Entry 4IJW (X-ray diffraction, 2.35 A resolution); this record covers chains A and B.

# Chain A (and B)
Protein: Corticosteroid 11-beta-dehydrogenase isozyme 1
Source organism: Homo sapiens
Notes: EC 1.1.1.146; chain B of this document is another copy of the same molecule, construct and numbering; everything in this record applies to it too
UniProt: P28845 (DHI1_HUMAN); residue numbers follow UniProt; this construct covers 24-292
Chain sequence (286 residues; numbered 7 to 292; the number before each row is that of its first residue):
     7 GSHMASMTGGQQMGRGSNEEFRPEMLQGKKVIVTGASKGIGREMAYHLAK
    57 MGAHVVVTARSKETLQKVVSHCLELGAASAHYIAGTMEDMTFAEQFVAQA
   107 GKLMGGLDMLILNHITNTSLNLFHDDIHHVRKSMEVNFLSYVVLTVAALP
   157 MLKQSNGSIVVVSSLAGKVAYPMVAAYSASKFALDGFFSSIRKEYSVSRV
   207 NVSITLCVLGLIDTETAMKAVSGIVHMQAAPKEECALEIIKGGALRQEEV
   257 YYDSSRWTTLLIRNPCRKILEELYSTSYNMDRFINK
Disordered / not traced: 7-25, 289-292 (chain B: 7-9, 289-292)
Sequence notes: expression tag (7-10, 12-23); engineered mutation Arg262 (Leu in P28845), Glu278 (Phe in P28845)
UniProt features mapped onto this chain:
  - active site: Tyr183 (Proton acceptor)
  - binding site (NADP(+)): Thr92, Met93, Asn119 to Ile121, Tyr183 to Lys187, Ile218 to Thr222
  - binding site (substrate): Ser170
  - glycosylation (N-linked (GlcNAc...) asparagine): Asn123, Asn162, Asn207
Small-molecule neighbours:
  - 1EQ (3-[1-(4-chlorophenyl)cyclopropyl]-8-cyclopropyl[1,2,4]triazolo[4,3-a]pyridine): Ile121, Thr124, Leu126, Ser170, Leu171, Ala172, Tyr177, Pro178, Met179, Val180, Tyr183, Leu215, Gly216, Leu217, Thr222, Ala223, Val227, Val231, Met233
  - NADP (NAP; NADP nicotinamide-adenine-dinucleotide phosphate): Gly41, Ala42, Ser43, Lys44, Gly45, Ile46, Gly47, Ala65, Arg66, Ser67, Gly91, Thr92, Met93, Glu94, Asn119, His120, Ile121, Thr122, Asn123, Val142, Tyr147, Val168, Ser169, Ser170, Tyr183, Lys187, Leu215, Gly216, Leu217, Ile218, Thr220, Thr222, Ala223
From the paper describing this entry:
  - binding site for 1EQ: Ser170, Tyr177, Tyr183

# Chain A / chain B interface
Residue-residue contacts - 134 pairs, chain A then chain B:
  Met96(A) with Arg137(B)
  Asn127(A) with Glu200(B)
  Leu128(A) with Glu200(B)
  Phe129(A) with Val148(B), hydrophobic; Val152(B), hydrophobic; Phe193(B), hydrophobic; Glu200(B), hydrogen bond (backbone-side chain)
  His130(A) with Val152(B)
  Asp131(A) with Val152(B)
  Ile133(A) with Leu145(B), hydrophobic; Val148(B), hydrophobic; Val149(B), hydrophobic
  Val136(A) with Phe144(B), hydrophobic; Phe193(B), hydrophobic
  Arg137(A) with Met96(B); Glu141(B), salt bridge; Leu145(B)
  Met140(A) with Met140(B), hydrophobic; Phe144(B), hydrophobic
  Glu141(A) with Arg137(B), salt bridge
  Phe144(A) with Val136(B), hydrophobic; Met140(B), hydrophobic; Ala185(B), hydrophobic
  Leu145(A) with Ile133(B), hydrophobic; Arg137(B)
  Val148(A) with Phe129(B), hydrophobic; Ile133(B), hydrophobic
  Val149(A) with Ile133(B), hydrophobic
  Val152(A) with Phe129(B), hydrophobic; His130(B); Asp131(B)
  Leu171(A) with Tyr280(B)
  Lys174(A) with Arg273(B)
  Val175(A) with Arg273(B); Leu276(B), hydrophobic; Glu277(B)
  Ala176(A) with Ser195(B); Lys199(B); Glu277(B), hydrogen bond (backbone-side chain)
  Tyr177(A) with Ser196(B), hydrogen bond (backbone-side chain); Tyr280(B); Tyr284(B)
  Pro178(A) with Ser196(B); Glu200(B); Tyr284(B)
  Met179(A) with Glu200(B), hydrogen bond (backbone-side chain); Met286(B), hydrophobic
  Val180(A) with Ser196(B)
  Ala181(A) with Phe193(B); Ser196(B), hydrogen bond (backbone-side chain); Ile197(B), hydrophobic
  Ser184(A) with Gly192(B)
  Ala185(A) with Phe144(B), hydrophobic; Ala189(B); Phe193(B), hydrophobic
  Phe188(A) with Phe188(B); Asp191(B); Gly192(B); Arg273(B)
  Ala189(A) with Ala185(B)
  Asp191(A) with Phe188(B)
  Gly192(A) with Ser184(B); Phe188(B)
  Phe193(A) with Phe129(B), hydrophobic; Ala181(B); Ala185(B), hydrophobic
  Ser195(A) with Ala176(B)
  Ser196(A) with Tyr177(B), hydrogen bond (side chain-backbone); Pro178(B); Val180(B); Ala181(B), hydrogen bond (side chain-backbone)
  Ile197(A) with Phe129(B), hydrophobic; Ala181(B), hydrophobic
  Lys199(A) with Ala176(B)
  Glu200(A) with Asn127(B); Leu128(B); Phe129(B), hydrogen bond (side chain-backbone); Pro178(B); Met179(B), hydrogen bond (side chain-backbone)
  Ser228(A) with Arg288(B)
  Gly229(A) with Asn285(B), hydrogen bond (backbone-side chain); Arg288(B), hydrogen bond (backbone-side chain)
  Ile230(A) with Ser283(B); Tyr284(B); Asn285(B), hydrogen bond (backbone-backbone); Arg288(B)
  Val231(A) with Ser283(B); Tyr284(B), hydrophobic
  His232(A) with Ser283(B), hydrogen bond (backbone-backbone); Asn285(B)
  Met233(A) with Tyr280(B), hydrophobic; Ser283(B); Tyr284(B), hydrophobic
  Asp259(A) with Tyr280(B), hydrogen bond
  Trp263(A) with Leu279(B), hydrophobic
  Thr264(A) with Leu276(B); Tyr280(B), hydrogen bond
  Leu267(A) with Cys272(B); Ile275(B), hydrophobic; Leu276(B), hydrophobic; Leu279(B), hydrophobic
  Ile268(A) with Leu276(B), hydrophobic
  Asn270(A) with Asn270(B)
  Cys272(A) with Leu267(B)
  Arg273(A) with Lys174(B); Val175(B); Phe188(B)
  Ile275(A) with Leu267(B), hydrophobic
  Leu276(A) with Val175(B), hydrophobic; Leu267(B), hydrophobic; Ile268(B), hydrophobic
  Glu277(A) with Val175(B); Ala176(B), hydrogen bond (side chain-backbone)
  Leu279(A) with Leu267(B), hydrophobic
  Tyr280(A) with Tyr177(B); Met233(B), hydrophobic; Asp259(B), hydrogen bond; Thr264(B), hydrogen bond
  Ser283(A) with Val231(B); His232(B), hydrogen bond (backbone-backbone); Met233(B)
  Tyr284(A) with Tyr177(B); Pro178(B); Ile230(B); Val231(B), hydrophobic; Met233(B), hydrophobic
  Asn285(A) with Gly229(B), hydrogen bond (side chain-backbone); Ile230(B), hydrogen bond (backbone-backbone); His232(B)
  Met286(A) with Pro178(B), hydrophobic; Met179(B), hydrophobic
  Arg288(A) with Ser228(B); Gly229(B), hydrogen bond (side chain-backbone); Ile230(B)
Interface residues without a listed pair, chain A (63 interface residues in all): Ala182, Arg269
Interface residues without a listed pair, chain B (62 interface residues in all): Leu171, Ala182, Ser261

# In short
63 residues of chain A and 62 residues of chain B are in contact; the contacts include 22 hydrogen bonds and 2
salt bridges. Polar contacts include Arg137(A)-Glu141(B), Phe129(A)-Glu200(B) and Ala176(A)-Glu277(B). Ligands
of chain A: NADP and compound 1EQ. The paper reports a binding site for 1EQ at Ser170(A), Tyr177(A) and
Tyr183(A).
Both chains are Corticosteroid 11-beta-dehydrogenase isozyme 1 (Homo sapiens). Entry 4IJW (Crystal structure
of 11b-HSD1 double mutant (L262R, F278E) in complex with
3-[1-(4-chlorophenyl)cyclopropyl]-8-cyclopropyl[1,2,4]triazolo[4,3-a]pyridine) was determined by X-ray
diffraction together with 4IJU and 4IJV from the same study.
